PDB entry 6OPA | X-ray diffraction, 4.08 A resolution (low resolution: residue-level contacts below are approximate; hydrogen-bond / salt-bridge calls are withheld) | chains B and F of the 8 polymer chains in the assembly

Chain B:
Molecule: Envelope glycoprotein gp41
From: Human immunodeficiency virus 1
UniProt: Q2N0S6 (Q2N0S6_9HIV1); residues 512-664 here correspond to UniProt positions 509-661 (UniProt number = residue number - 3)
Chain sequence (153 residues; row label = number of the first residue in the row):
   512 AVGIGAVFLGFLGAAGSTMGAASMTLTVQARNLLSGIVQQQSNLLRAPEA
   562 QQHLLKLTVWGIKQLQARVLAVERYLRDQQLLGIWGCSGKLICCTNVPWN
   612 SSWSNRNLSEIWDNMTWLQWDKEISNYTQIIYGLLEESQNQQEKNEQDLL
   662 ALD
Unresolved in the structure: 512-518, 554-568, 663-664
Disulfide bonds: Cys598-Cys604
Covalently attached groups: N-acetylglucosamine (NAG) linked to Asn611, Asn618
Sequence notes: engineered mutation Pro559 (Ile556 in Q2N0S6), Cys605 (Thr602 in Q2N0S6)

Chain F:
Molecule: Fab 35022 heavy chain
From: Homo sapiens
Notes: antibody fragment or engineered binder
Chain sequence (240 residues; row label = number of the first residue in the row; a row labelled like 72A-72H holds insertion residues (72A, then the next letters in order)):
     1 EGQLVQSGAELKKPGASVKISCKTSGYRFNFYHINWIRQTAGRGPEWMGW
    51 IS
   52A P
    53 YSGDKNLAPAFQDRVIMTTD
72A-72H TEVPVTSF
    73 TSTGAAYMEI
82A-82C RNL
    83 KFDDTGTYFCAKGLLRDG
100A-100F SSTWLP
   101 YLWGQGTLLTVSSASTKGPSVFPLAPSSKSTSGGTAALGCLVKDYFPEPV
   151 TVSWNSGALTSGVHTFPAVLQSSGLYSLSSVVTVPSSSLGTQTYICNVNH
   201 KPSNTKVDKRVEPKSCDKGLEV
Unresolved in the structure: 1, 114-222
Disulfide bonds: Cys22-Cys92

Chain B / chain F interface:
Residue-residue contacts - 13 pairs, chain B then chain F:
  Gly527(B) - Arg98(F)
  Thr529(B) - Arg98(F)
  Thr529(B) - Asp99(F)
  Asp624(B) - Leu97(F)
  Asp624(B) - Arg98(F)
  Asp624(B) - Asp99(F)
  Asn625(B) - Tyr32(F)
  Asn625(B) - Leu96(F)
  Asn625(B) - Leu97(F)
  Asn625(B) - Arg98(F)
  Leu629(B) - Phe72H(F)
  Gln630(B) - Phe72H(F)
  Lys633(B) - Phe72H(F)
Also at the interface, not in a pair above, chain B (10 interface residues in all): Ser620, Glu621, Thr627

Summary:
10 residues of chain B face 6 of chain F across their interface. Covalently linked N-acetylglucosamine: at
Asn611(B) and Asn618(B).
Chain B is Envelope glycoprotein gp41 (Human immunodeficiency virus 1) and chain F is Fab 35022 heavy chain
(Homo sapiens); the structure, Crystal structure of bovine Fab NC-Cow1 in complex with HIV-1 BG505 SOSIP.664,
and human Fabs 35022 ..., was determined by X-ray diffraction (same publication as 6PW6 and 6OO0).
